PDB entry 2NM3 | X-ray diffraction, 1.68 A resolution | chain A

[Chain A]
Molecule: Dihydroneopterin aldolase
Source organism: Staphylococcus aureus
Notes: EC 4.1.2.25
UniProt: P56740 (FOLB_STAAU); residue numbers follow UniProt; this construct covers 1-121
Amino-acid sequence (121 residues; each row starts with the number of its first residue):
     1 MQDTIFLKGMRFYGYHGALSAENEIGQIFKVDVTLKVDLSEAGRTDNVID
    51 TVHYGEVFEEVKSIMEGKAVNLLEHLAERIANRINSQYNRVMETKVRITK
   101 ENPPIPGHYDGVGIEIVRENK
Small-molecule neighbours: D-monapterin (MPU): Ile5, Gly17, Ala18, Leu19, Glu22, Thr51, Val52, His53, Tyr54, Gly55, Asn71, Leu72, Leu73, Glu74, Lys100, Pro103, Pro104, Ile114
Curated features (UniProtKB/Swiss-Prot):
  - active site: Lys100 (Proton donor/acceptor)
  - binding site (substrate): Glu22, Tyr54, Leu73, Glu74

[Summary]
Ligands of chain A: D-monapterin. Curated annotation (UniProt) lists active-site residue Lys100 and 4
substrate-binding residues.
Chain A is Dihydroneopterin aldolase (Staphylococcus aureus); the structure, Crystal structure of
dihydroneopterin aldolase from S. aureus in complex with (1S,2S)-monapterin at 1.68 angstrom resolution, was
determined by X-ray diffraction (same publication as 2NM2).
